PDB entry 6VMB | electron microscopy, 5.23 A resolution (low resolution: residue-level contacts below are approximate; hydrogen-bond / salt-bridge calls are withheld) | chains B and D of the 26 polymer chains in the assembly

Chain B:
Name: ATP synthase subunit alpha, chloroplastic
Source organism: Spinacia oleracea
Notes: EC 7.1.2.2
UniProt: P06450 (ATPA_SPIOL); residues 1-507 here = UniProt positions 1-507
Amino-acid sequence (507 residues; each row starts with the number of its first residue):
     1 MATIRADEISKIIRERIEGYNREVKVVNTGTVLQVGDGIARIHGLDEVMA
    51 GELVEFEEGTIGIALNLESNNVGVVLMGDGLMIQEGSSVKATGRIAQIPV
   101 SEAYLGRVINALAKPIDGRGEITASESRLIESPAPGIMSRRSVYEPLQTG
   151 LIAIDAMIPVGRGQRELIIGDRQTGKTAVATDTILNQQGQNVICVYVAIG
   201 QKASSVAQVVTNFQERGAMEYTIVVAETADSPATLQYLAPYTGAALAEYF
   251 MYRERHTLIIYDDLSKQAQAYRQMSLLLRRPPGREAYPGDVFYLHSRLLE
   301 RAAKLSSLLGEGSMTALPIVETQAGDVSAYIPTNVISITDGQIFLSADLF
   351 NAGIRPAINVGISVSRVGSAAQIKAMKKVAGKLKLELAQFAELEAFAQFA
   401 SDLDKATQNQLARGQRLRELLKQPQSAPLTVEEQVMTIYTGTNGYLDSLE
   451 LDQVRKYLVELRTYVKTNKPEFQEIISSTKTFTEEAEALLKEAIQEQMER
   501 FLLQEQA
Disordered / not traced: 504-507
Ligand contacts:
  - ADP (adenosine-5'-diphosphate): Ile-336, Ser-337, Val-364, Ser-365, Arg-366
  - ATP (adenosine-5'-triphosphate): Asp-171, Arg-172, Gln-173, Thr-174, Gly-175, Lys-176, Thr-177, Ala-178, Gln-201, Phe-350, Arg-355, Pro-356, Gln-423, Gln-425
Curated features (UniProtKB/Swiss-Prot):
  - binding site (ATP): Gly-170 to Thr-177
  - site: Ser-363 (Required for activity)

Chain D:
Name: ATP synthase subunit beta, chloroplastic
Source organism: Spinacia oleracea
Notes: EC 7.1.2.2
UniProt: P00825 (ATPB_SPIOL); residues 1-498 here = UniProt positions 1-498
Amino-acid sequence (498 residues; each row starts with the number of its first residue):
     1 MRINPTTSDPGVSTLEKKNLGRIAQIIGPVLDVAFPPGKMPNIYNALIVK
    51 GRDTAGQPMNVTCEVQQLLGNNRVRAVAMSATDGLTRGMEVIDTGAPLSV
   101 PVGGATLGRIFNVLGEPVDNLGPVDTRTTSPIHRSAPAFTQLDTKLSIFE
   151 TGIKVVDLLAPYRRGGKIGLFGGAGVGKTVLIMELINNIAKAHGGVSVFG
   201 GVGERTREGNDLYMEMKESGVINEQNIAESKVALVYGQMNEPPGARMRVG
   251 LTALTMAEYFRDVNEQDVLLFIDNIFRFVQAGSEVSALLGRMPSAVGYQP
   301 TLSTEMGSLQERITSTKEGSITSIQAVYVPADDLTDPAPATTFAHLDATT
   351 VLSRGLAAKGIYPAVDPLDSTSTMLQPRIVGEEHYEIAQRVKETLQRYKE
   401 LQDIIAILGLDELSEEDRLTVARARKIERFLSQPFFVAEVFTGSPGKYVG
   451 LAETIRGFQLILSGELDSLPEQAFYLVGNIDEATAKAMNLEMESKLKK
Disordered / not traced: 1-16, 495-498
Ligand contacts:
  - ADP (adenosine-5'-diphosphate): Gly-175, Val-176, Gly-177, Lys-178, Thr-179, Val-180, Glu-204, Arg-205, Tyr-362, Ala-438, Phe-441
  - ATP (adenosine-5'-triphosphate): Ser-372, Thr-373, Met-374, Leu-375, Gln-376, Pro-377, Tyr-385
Curated features (UniProtKB/Swiss-Prot):
  - binding site (ATP): Gly-172 to Thr-179

How chain B and chain D interact:
Contacting residue pairs - 73 pairs, chain B then chain D:
  Gly-44(B) / Arg-87(D)
  Asp-46(B) / Thr-86(D)
  Asp-46(B) / Arg-87(D)
  Glu-47(B) / Thr-86(D)
  Val-48(B) / Leu-85(D)
  Val-48(B) / Thr-86(D)
  Met-49(B) / Arg-52(D)
  Met-49(B) / Gly-84(D)
  Met-49(B) / Leu-85(D)
  Met-49(B) / Thr-86(D)
  Ala-50(B) / Thr-82(D)
  Ala-50(B) / Asp-83(D)
  Ala-50(B) / Gly-84(D)
  Ala-50(B) / Leu-85(D)
  Gly-51(B) / Asp-83(D)
  Asn-66(B) / Ile-26(D)
  Asn-66(B) / Ile-27(D)
  Leu-67(B) / Gln-25(D)
  Leu-67(B) / Ile-26(D)
  Leu-67(B) / Leu-85(D)
  Leu-67(B) / Arg-87(D)
  Glu-68(B) / Gln-25(D)
  Glu-68(B) / Arg-87(D)
  Ser-69(B) / Ala-24(D)
  Ser-69(B) / Gln-25(D)
  Ser-69(B) / Arg-87(D)
  Asn-70(B) / Arg-87(D)
  Val-72(B) / Arg-87(D)
  Ile-95(B) / Thr-54(D)
  Glu-131(B) / Asp-83(D)
  Ala-134(B) / Asn-240(D)
  Ile-137(B) / Val-118(D)
  Ile-137(B) / Thr-206(D)
  Ile-137(B) / Gly-209(D)
  Ile-137(B) / Asn-210(D)
  Arg-140(B) / Thr-206(D)
  Arg-140(B) / Asn-210(D)
  Pro-281(B) / Pro-293(D)
  Pro-282(B) / Val-296(D)
  Pro-282(B) / Gly-297(D)
  Arg-284(B) / Asp-336(D)
  Gly-289(B) / Gln-280(D)
  Gly-289(B) / Glu-284(D)
  Asp-290(B) / Glu-284(D)
  Phe-292(B) / Gly-203(D)
  Phe-292(B) / Met-239(D)
  Phe-292(B) / Arg-246(D)
  Phe-292(B) / Arg-277(D)
  Phe-292(B) / Gln-280(D)
  Tyr-293(B) / Pro-242(D)
  Tyr-293(B) / Arg-246(D)
  Ser-296(B) / Met-239(D)
  Glu-300(B) / Thr-206(D)
  Glu-300(B) / Met-239(D)
  Glu-300(B) / Asn-240(D)
  Ser-328(B) / Ala-331(D)
  Thr-333(B) / Ala-174(D)
  Thr-333(B) / Tyr-328(D)
  Thr-333(B) / Ala-331(D)
  Ile-336(B) / Ala-174(D)
  Ser-337(B) / Arg-205(D)
  Ser-337(B) / Met-239(D)
  Ser-337(B) / Arg-277(D)
  Ile-338(B) / Arg-205(D)
  Ile-338(B) / Met-239(D)
  Thr-339(B) / Arg-205(D)
  Asp-340(B) / Arg-205(D)
  Arg-366(B) / Thr-179(D)
  Arg-366(B) / Val-180(D)
  Arg-366(B) / Arg-205(D)
  Arg-366(B) / Arg-207(D)
  Arg-366(B) / Phe-441(D)
  Val-367(B) / Val-440(D)
Also at the interface, not in a pair above, chain B (45 interface residues in all): Leu-45, Leu-65, Asn-71, Met-138, Ser-142, Arg-165, Arg-280, Gly-283, Val-327
Also at the interface, not in a pair above, chain D (51 interface residues in all): Gly-28, Arg-73, Ile-110, Asp-119, Asn-120, Glu-204, Asp-211, Tyr-236, Glu-241, Ala-287, Leu-288, Tyr-298, Pro-330, Arg-354

In short:
Chain B and chain D form an interface of 45 and 51 residues respectively. ADP is bound between chain B and
chain D. Bound to chain B: ATP. Ligands of chain D: ATP.
Chain B is ATP synthase subunit alpha, chloroplastic and chain D is ATP synthase subunit beta, chloroplastic,
both from Spinacia oleracea; the structure, Chloroplast ATP synthase (C1, CF1FO), was determined by electron
microscopy together with 6VM1, 6VM4, 6VMD, 6VMG, 6VOF, 6VOG and 8 further entries from the same study.
